8VWS - chains B and J of the 10 polymer chains in the assembly; structure by electron microscopy, 3.10 A resolution.

== Chain B ==
Molecule: Histone H4
Organism: Homo sapiens
UniProt: P62805 (H4_HUMAN); residues 1-102 here correspond to UniProt positions 2-103 (UniProt number = residue number + 1)
Sequence (102 residues; numbered 1 to 102; the number before each row is that of its first residue):
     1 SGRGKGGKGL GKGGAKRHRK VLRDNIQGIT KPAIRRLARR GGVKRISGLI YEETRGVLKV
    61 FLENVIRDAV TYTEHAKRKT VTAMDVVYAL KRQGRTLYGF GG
Not modelled in the structure: 1-23, 102
UniProt features mapped onto this chain:
  - DNA-binding region: Lys-16 to Lys-20
  - modified residue: Ser-1 (N-acetylserine), Arg-3 (Asymmetric dimethylarginine), Lys-5 (N6-(2-hydroxyisobutyryl)lysine), Lys-8 (N6-(2-hydroxyisobutyryl)lysine), Lys-12 (N6-(2-hydroxyisobutyryl)lysine), Lys-16 (N6-(2-hydroxyisobutyryl)lysine), Lys-20 (N6,N6,N6-trimethyllysine), Lys-31 (N6-(2-hydroxyisobutyryl)lysine), Lys-44 (N6-(2-hydroxyisobutyryl)lysine), Ser-47 (Phosphoserine), Tyr-51 (Phosphotyrosine), Lys-59 (N6-(2-hydroxyisobutyryl)lysine), Lys-77 (N6-(2-hydroxyisobutyryl)lysine), Lys-79 (N6-(2-hydroxyisobutyryl)lysine), Thr-80 (Phosphothreonine), Tyr-88 (Phosphotyrosine), Lys-91 (N6-(2-hydroxyisobutyryl)lysine)
  - cross-link (Glycyl lysine isopeptide (Lys-Gly)): Lys-12 (interchain with G-Cter in SUMO2), Lys-20 (interchain with G-Cter in SUMO2), Lys-31 (interchain with G-Cter in SUMO2), Lys-59 (interchain with G-Cter in SUMO2), Lys-79 (interchain with G-Cter in SUMO2), Lys-91 (interchain with G-Cter in SUMO2)

== Chain J ==
Molecule: 601 J strand (damaged strand)
Sequence (147 nucleotides; numbered 1 to 147; the number before each row is that of its first residue):
     1 ATCGGATGTA TAGATCTGAC ACGTGCCTGG AGACTAGGGA GTAATCCCCT TGGCGGTTAA
    61 AACGCGGGGG ACAGCGCGTA CGTGCGTTTA AGCGGTGCTA GAGCTGTCTA CGACCAATTG
   121 AGCGGCCTCG GCACCGGGAT TCTCGAT
Modified / non-standard residues: 8OG (8-oxo-2'-deoxy-guanosine-5'-monophosphate) at position 13

== Interface between chain B and chain J ==
Residue-residue contacts (12):
  Arg-35(B) / DG82(J)  salt bridge to the phosphate
  Arg-39(B) / DG82(J)  sugar contact
  Arg-45(B) / DC81(J)  sugar contact
  Arg-45(B) / DG82(J)  phosphate contact
  Ile-46(B) / DC81(J)  phosphate contact
  Ile-46(B) / DG82(J)  hydrogen bond to the phosphate
  Ser-47(B) / DC81(J)  hydrogen bond to the phosphate
  Gly-48(B) / DC81(J)  hydrogen bond to the phosphate
  Arg-78(B) / DA102(J)  phosphate contact
  Lys-79(B) / DG101(J)  phosphate contact
  Lys-79(B) / DA102(J)  hydrogen bond to the phosphate
  Thr-80(B) / DA102(J)  hydrogen bond to the phosphate
Also at the interface, not in a pair above, chain B (11 interface residues in all): Lys-44, Lys-77
Also at the interface, not in a pair above, chain J (5 interface residues in all): DG103

== Overview ==
The interface between chain B and chain J involves 11 residues on one side and 5 on the other; the contacts
include 5 hydrogen bonds and 1 salt bridge. Polar pairs include Ile-46(B)/DG82(J), Ser-47(B)/DC81(J) and
Gly-48(B)/DC81(J).
Here chain B is Histone H4 (Homo sapiens) and chain J is 601 J strand (damaged strand). Entry 8VWS (Nucleosome
containing 8oxoG at SHL-6) was determined by electron microscopy, deposited together with 8VWT, 8VWU and 8VWV.
